Entry 6QPM (X-ray diffraction, 3.39 A resolution); this record covers chains A and C of the 3 polymer chains in the assembly.

# Chain A (and C)
Protein: Fiber protein
Source organism: Human adenovirus D10
Notes: chain C of this document is another copy of the same molecule, construct and numbering; everything in this record applies to it too
UniProtKB: B5BQ05 (B5BQ05_9ADEN); residues 176-369 here correspond to UniProt positions 174-367 (UniProt number = residue number - 2)
Sequence (205 residues; row label = number of the first residue in the row):
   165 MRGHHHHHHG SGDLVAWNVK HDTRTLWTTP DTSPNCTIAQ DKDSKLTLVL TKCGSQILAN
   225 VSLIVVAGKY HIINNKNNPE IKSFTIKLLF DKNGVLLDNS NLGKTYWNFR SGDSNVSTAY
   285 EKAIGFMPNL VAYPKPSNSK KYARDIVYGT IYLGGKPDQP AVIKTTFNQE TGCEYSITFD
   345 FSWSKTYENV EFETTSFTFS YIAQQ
Not modelled in the structure: 165-186
Construct notes: initiating methionine (165); expression tag (166-175)

# Interface between chain A and chain C
Contacting residue pairs - 44 pairs, chain A then chain C:
  Cys217(A) - Thr215(C)
  Cys217(A) - Cys217(C)  hydrophobic
  Gly218(A) - Arg188(C)
  Ser219(A) - Thr189(C)  hydrogen bond
  Ser219(A) - Arg274(C)
  Gln220(A) - Val213(C)
  Gln220(A) - Thr215(C)  hydrogen bond
  Gln220(A) - Leu222(C)  hydrogen bond (side chain-backbone)
  Gln220(A) - Ala223(C)
  Gln220(A) - Asn224(C)
  Asn293(A) - Asp277(C)  hydrogen bond
  Val295(A) - Pro194(C)  hydrophobic
  Val295(A) - Asp277(C)
  Ala296(A) - Pro194(C)  hydrophobic
  Tyr297(A) - Asn224(C)
  Tyr297(A) - Ser360(C)
  Lys304(A) - Glu355(C)
  Tyr306(A) - Ile228(C)  hydrophobic
  Tyr306(A) - Val230(C)
  Tyr306(A) - Glu357(C)
  Ala307(A) - Gly318(C)
  Ala307(A) - Gly319(C)
  Ala307(A) - Glu357(C)  hydrogen bond (backbone-side chain)
  Ala307(A) - Thr358(C)
  Ala307(A) - Thr359(C)
  Arg308(A) - Pro194(C)  hydrogen bond (side chain-backbone)
  Arg308(A) - Thr211(C)  hydrogen bond
  Arg308(A) - Ser226(C)
  Arg308(A) - Ile228(C)
  Arg308(A) - Thr358(C)  hydrogen bond (backbone-backbone)
  Arg308(A) - Ser360(C)  hydrogen bond (backbone-side chain)
  Ile310(A) - Thr359(C)
  Ile310(A) - Ser360(C)  hydrogen bond (backbone-backbone)
  Val311(A) - Ser360(C)
  Tyr312(A) - Tyr316(C)  hydrophobic
  Tyr312(A) - Gly319(C)  hydrogen bond (side chain-backbone)
  Tyr312(A) - Pro321(C)
  Tyr312(A) - Thr359(C)
  Ser364(A) - Asn224(C)  hydrogen bond (backbone-side chain)
  Ser364(A) - Thr362(C)  hydrogen bond (backbone-side chain)
  Ile366(A) - Asn224(C)
  Ala367(A) - Arg274(C)
  Gln368(A) - Asp277(C)
  Gln369(A) - Arg274(C)
Also at the interface, not in a pair above, chain A (25 interface residues in all): Leu222, Lys305, Lys328, Phe363, Tyr365
Also at the interface, not in a pair above, chain C (30 interface residues in all): Trp191, Asp195, Thr196, Lys209, Lys320

# Overview
25 residues of chain A and 30 residues of chain C are in contact, with 13 hydrogen bonds. Among the polar
pairs are Ser219(A)-Thr189(C), Gln220(A)-Thr215(C) and Gln220(A)-Leu222(C).
Both chains are Fiber protein (Human adenovirus D10). Entry 6QPM (Adenovirus serotype 10 Fiber-Knob) was
determined by X-ray diffraction (same publication as 6ZC5).
